6ZCD - chains P and W of the 3 polymer chains in the assembly; structure by X-ray diffraction, 1.80 A resolution.

[Chain P]
Protein: Derived from V114 peptide
Sequence (15 residues; row label = number of the first residue in the row):
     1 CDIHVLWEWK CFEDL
Disulfide bonds: Cys1-Cys11
Modified positions: Leu6 (norleucine; NLE)

[Chain W]
Protein: Vascular endothelial growth factor A
From: Homo sapiens
UniProt: P15692 (VEGFA_HUMAN); residues 13-107 here correspond to UniProt positions 39-133 (UniProt number = residue number + 26)
Sequence (95 residues; each row starts with the number of its first residue):
    13 EVVKFMDVYQ RSYCHPIETL VDIFQEYPDE IEYIFKPSCV PLMRCGGCCN DEGLECVPTE
    73 ESNITMQIMR IKPHQGQHIG EMSFLQHNKC ECRPK
Disulfide bonds: Cys26-Cys68, Cys57-Cys102, Cys61-Cys104

[Interface between chain P and chain W]
Residue-residue contacts (17; chain P residue first):
  Ile3(P) with Asn62(W), hydrogen bond (backbone-side chain); Leu66(W)
  His4(P) with Tyr25(W), hydrogen bond (backbone-side chain); Leu66(W); Cys104(W)
  Val5(P) with Tyr25(W); Asn62(W), hydrogen bond (backbone-side chain)
  Leu6(P) with Tyr21(W); Gln22(W); Tyr25(W), hydrogen bond (backbone-side chain)
  Trp7(P) with Met18(W); Tyr21(W), hydrogen bond (backbone-side chain); Asn62(W)
  Trp9(P) with Phe17(W), hydrophobic; Met18(W)
  Phe12(P) with Phe17(W), hydrophobic; Tyr21(W), hydrophobic
Also at the interface, not in a pair above, chain P (8 interface residues in all): Glu8
Also at the interface, not in a pair above, chain W (9 interface residues in all): Pro106

[In short]
Chain P and chain W form an interface of 8 and 9 residues respectively; the contacts include 5 hydrogen bonds.
Among the polar pairs are Ile3(P)-Asn62(W), His4(P)-Tyr25(W) and Val5(P)-Asn62(W).
Here chain P is Derived from V114 peptide and chain W is Vascular endothelial growth factor A (Homo sapiens).
Entry 6ZCD (VEGF-A 13:107 crystallized with 1C bicyclic peptide) was determined by X-ray diffraction together
with 6ZFL, 6ZBR, 6Z3F and 6Z13 from the same study.
